7MI9 - chains F and G of the 10 polymer chains in the assembly; structure by electron microscopy, 3.89 A resolution.

== Chain F ==
Name: CRISPR-associated endoribonuclease Cas2
Source organism: Geobacter sulfurreducens
Notes: EC 3.1.-.-
UniProt: Q74H35 (CAS2_GEOSL); numbering as in UniProt (aligned over 1-95)
Amino-acid sequence (95 residues; each row starts with the number of its first residue):
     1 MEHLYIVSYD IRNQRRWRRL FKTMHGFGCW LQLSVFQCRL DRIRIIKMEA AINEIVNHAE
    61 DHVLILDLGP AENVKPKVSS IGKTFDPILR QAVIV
UniProt features mapped onto this chain:
  - binding site (Mg(2+)): Asp10

== Chain G ==
Molecule: 80-nt DNA strand
Sequence (80 nucleotides; row label = number of the first residue in the row):
     1 AGGACAACGT TACGGACGGC ACAGCCTTTT TGCTTCAATG AGGCCGGGGC ATCATGGCCC
    61 CGGAATACGG CTCTTTTCCG

== How chain F and chain G interact ==
Residue-residue contacts (18):
  Tyr9(F) with DA16(G), hydrogen bond to the phosphate
  Asp10(F) with DG15(G), phosphate contact
  Ile11(F) with DG14(G), phosphate contact; DG15(G), hydrogen bond to the phosphate
  Arg12(F) with DG14(G), salt bridge to the phosphate
  Gln14(F) with DA16(G), base contact; DC17(G), base contact
  Trp17(F) with DG15(G), phosphate contact; DA16(G), hydrogen bond to the phosphate
  Phe21(F) with DA16(G), phosphate contact; DC17(G), phosphate contact
  Trp30(F) with DA16(G), sugar contact
  Gln32(F) with DA16(G), phosphate contact
  Leu33(F) with DG15(G), phosphate contact; DA16(G), phosphate contact
  Ser34(F) with DG15(G), phosphate contact; DA16(G), hydrogen bond to the phosphate
  Phe36(F) with DA16(G), phosphate contact
Also at the interface, not in a pair above, chain F (13 interface residues in all): Val35

== Overview ==
Chain F and chain G form an interface of 13 and 4 residues respectively; the contacts include 4 hydrogen bonds
and 1 salt bridge. Polar pairs include Tyr9(F)-DA16(G), Ile11(F)-DG15(G) and Trp17(F)-DA16(G). Curated
annotation (UniProt) lists Mg2+-binding residue Asp10(F) on chain F.
Here chain F is CRISPR-associated endoribonuclease Cas2 (Geobacter sulfurreducens) and chain G is an 80-nt DNA
strand. Entry 7MI9 (Full integration complex of Cas1/Cas2 from Cas4-containing system) was determined by
electron microscopy, deposited together with 7MI4, 7MI5, 7MIB and 7MID.
